1G3I - chains A and H of the 24 polymer chains in the assembly; structure by X-ray diffraction, 3.41 A resolution.

[Chain A]
Protein: ATP-dependent hslu protease ATP-binding subunit hslu
Source organism: Haemophilus influenzae
UniProtKB: P43773 (HSLU_HAEIN); residue numbers follow UniProt; this construct covers 1-444
Amino-acid sequence (444 residues; row label = number of the first residue in the row):
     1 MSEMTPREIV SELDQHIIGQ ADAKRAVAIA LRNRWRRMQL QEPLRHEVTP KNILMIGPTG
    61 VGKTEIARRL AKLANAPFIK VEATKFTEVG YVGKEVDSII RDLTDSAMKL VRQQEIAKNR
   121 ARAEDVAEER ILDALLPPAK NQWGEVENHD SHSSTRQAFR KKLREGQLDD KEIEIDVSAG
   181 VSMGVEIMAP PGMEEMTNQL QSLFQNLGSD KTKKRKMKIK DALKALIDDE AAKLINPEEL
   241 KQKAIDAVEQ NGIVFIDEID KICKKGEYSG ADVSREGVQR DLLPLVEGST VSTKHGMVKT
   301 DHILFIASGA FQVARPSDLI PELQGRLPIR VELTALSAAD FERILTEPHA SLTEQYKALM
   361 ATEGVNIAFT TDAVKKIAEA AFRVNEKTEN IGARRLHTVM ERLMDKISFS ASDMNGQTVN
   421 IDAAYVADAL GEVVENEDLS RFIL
Not modelled in the structure: 1, 88-94, 121-226, 266-269
UniProt features mapped onto this chain:
  - binding site (ATP): Ile18, Gly60 to Glu65, Asp257, Ile306 to Gly309, Glu322, Arg394
Ligand contacts: ATP (adenosine-5'-triphosphate): His16, Ile17, Ile18, Pro58, Thr59, Gly60, Val61, Gly62, Lys63, Thr64, Glu65, Lys80, Asp257, Glu258, Leu336, Ile344, Ala393, Arg394, His397
From the paper describing this entry:
  - conformationally variable residues: Leu444
  - binding site for ATP: Arg394

[Chain H]
Protein: ATP-dependent protease hslv
Source organism: Haemophilus influenzae
Notes: EC 3.4.99.-
UniProtKB: P43772 (HSLV_HAEIN); residue numbers follow UniProt; this construct covers 1-174
Amino-acid sequence (174 residues; row label = number of the first residue in the row):
     1 TTIVSVRRNG QVVVGGDGQV SLGNTVMKGN ARKVRRLYNG KVLAGFAGGT ADAFTLFELF
    61 ERKLEMHQGH LLKSAVELAK DWRTDRALRK LEAMLIVADE KESLIITGIG DVVQPEEDQI
   121 LAIGSGGNYA LSAARALVEN TELSAHEIVE KSLRIAGDIC VFTNTNFTIE ELPN
Not modelled in the structure: 174
UniProt features mapped onto this chain:
  - active site: Thr2
From the paper describing this entry:
  - catalytic residues: Thr1, Lys33 (citing earlier work)
  - catalytic residues: Ala47 to Gly48 (proposed by the authors, not directly observed)

[Interface between chain A and chain H]
Pairs across the interface (14):
  Ser440(A) - Arg32(H)
  Ser440(A) - Arg35(H)  hydrogen bond (backbone-side chain)
  Arg441(A) - Arg35(H)
  Arg441(A) - Arg36(H)
  Arg441(A) - Phe54(H)
  Arg441(A) - Glu58(H)
  Arg441(A) - Glu61(H)  salt bridge
  Phe442(A) - Phe54(H)  hydrophobic
  Phe442(A) - Glu58(H)
  Ile443(A) - Arg35(H)  hydrogen bond (backbone-side chain)
  Ile443(A) - Phe54(H)
  Leu444(A) - Lys28(H)  hydrogen bond (backbone-side chain)
  Leu444(A) - Thr50(H)
  Leu444(A) - Phe54(H)  hydrophobic
Interface residues without a listed pair, chain H (12 interface residues in all): Val20, Ala31, Leu37, Phe57

[Overview]
5 residues of chain A face 12 of chain H across their interface; the contacts include 3 hydrogen bonds and 1
salt bridge. Among the polar pairs are Arg441(A)-Glu61(H), Ser440(A)-Arg35(H) and Ile443(A)-Arg35(H). Bound to
chain A: ATP. From the paper: catalytic residues Thr1(H), Lys33(H) and Ala47(H); a binding site for ATP at
Arg394(A).
Chain A is ATP-dependent hslu protease ATP-binding subunit hslu and chain H is ATP-dependent protease hslv,
both from Haemophilus influenzae; the structure, Crystal structure of the hsluv protease-chaperone complex,
was determined by X-ray diffraction (same publication as 1G3K).
